5IBM - chain A; structure by X-ray diffraction, 2.18 A resolution.

# Chain A
Protein: Tyrosine-protein phosphatase non-receptor type 11
Organism: Homo sapiens
Notes: EC 3.1.3.48
Reference sequence: Q06124 (PTN11_HUMAN), isoform Q06124-2; residue numbers follow UniProt; this construct covers 1-525
Amino-acid sequence (526 residues; row label = number of the first residue in the row; numbering starts at 0):
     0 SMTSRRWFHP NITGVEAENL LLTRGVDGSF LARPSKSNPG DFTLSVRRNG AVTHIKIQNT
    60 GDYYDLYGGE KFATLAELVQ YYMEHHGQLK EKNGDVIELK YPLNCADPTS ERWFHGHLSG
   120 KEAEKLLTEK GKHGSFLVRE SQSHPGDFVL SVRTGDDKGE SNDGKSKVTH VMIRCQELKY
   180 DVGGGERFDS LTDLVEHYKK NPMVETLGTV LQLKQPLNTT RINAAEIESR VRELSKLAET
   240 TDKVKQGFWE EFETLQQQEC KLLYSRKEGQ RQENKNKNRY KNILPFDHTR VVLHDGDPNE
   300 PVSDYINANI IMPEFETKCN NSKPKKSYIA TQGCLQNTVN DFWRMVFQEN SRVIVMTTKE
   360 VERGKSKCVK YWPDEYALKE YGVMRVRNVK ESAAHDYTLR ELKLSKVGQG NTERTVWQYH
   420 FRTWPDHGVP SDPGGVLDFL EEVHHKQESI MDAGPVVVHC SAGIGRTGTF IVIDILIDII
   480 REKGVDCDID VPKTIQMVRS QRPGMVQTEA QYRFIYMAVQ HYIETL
Disordered / not traced: 0-3, 35-37, 85-86, 91-95, 141-142, 155-163, 236-245, 298-299, 315-323
Construct notes: expression tag (0); engineered mutation Pro502 (Ser in Q06124)
Swiss-Prot annotation at these positions:
  - active site: Cys459 (Phosphocysteine intermediate)
  - binding site (substrate): Asp425, Cys459 to Arg465, Gln506
  - modified residue: Thr2 (N-acetylthreonine), Tyr62 (Phosphotyrosine), Tyr66 (Phosphotyrosine)
  - natural variant: Thr2 (T2I: In NS1), Thr42 (T42A: In NS1), Asn58 (N58K: In NS1), Thr59 (T59A: In NS1), Gly60 (G60A: In NS1; G60V: In myelodysplastic syndrome), Asp61 (D61G: In NS1; D61N: In NS1; D61V: In JMML; D61Y: In JMML), Tyr62 (Y62D: In NS1), Tyr63 (Y63C: In NS1), Glu69 (E69K: In JMML; E69Q: In NS1), Phe71 (F71K: In acute myeloid leukemia; F71L: In NS1), Ala72 (A72G: In NS1; A72S: In NS1; A72T: In JMML; A72V: In JMML), Thr73 (T73I: In NS1), 24 further natural variant entries in UniProt
  - mutagenesis: Cys459 (C459S: Abolishes phosphatase activity. Enhances interaction with NEDD9)
Reported in the primary citation:
  - contacts within the chain: Glu76-Arg265

# Overview
From UniProt: active-site residue Cys459, 9 substrate-binding residues and one mutagenesis site. From the
paper: contacts within the chain involving Glu76 and Arg265.
Chain A is Tyrosine-protein phosphatase non-receptor type 11 (Homo sapiens); the structure, Structure of
S502P, a Cancer-Associated Mutation of the Oncogenic Phosphatase SHP2, was determined by X-ray diffraction
(same publication as 5I6V and 5IBS).
